PDB entry 4NAF | X-ray diffraction, 1.90 A resolution | chains A and B

# Chain A
Name: Heptaprenylglyceryl phosphate synthase
Organism: Geobacillus kaustophilus
Notes: EC 2.5.1.-
Reference sequence: Q5L3C1 (PCRB_GEOKA); numbering as in UniProt (aligned over 3-228)
Chain sequence (226 residues; numbered 3 to 228; the number before each row is that of its first residue):
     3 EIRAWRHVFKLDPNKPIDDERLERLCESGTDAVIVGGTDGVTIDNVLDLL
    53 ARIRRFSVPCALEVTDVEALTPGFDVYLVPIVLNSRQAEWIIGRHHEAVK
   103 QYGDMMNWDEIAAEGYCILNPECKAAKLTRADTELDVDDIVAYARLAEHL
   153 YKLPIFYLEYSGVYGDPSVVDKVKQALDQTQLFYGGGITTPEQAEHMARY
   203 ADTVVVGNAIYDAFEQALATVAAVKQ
Disordered / not traced: 40-42
Swiss-Prot annotation at these positions:
  - binding site (sn-glycerol 1-phosphate): Lys12, Tyr159 to Gly164, Gly189, Gly209, Asn210
  - binding site (Mg(2+)): Asp14, Thr40

# Chain B
Name: Heptaprenylglyceryl phosphate synthase
Organism: Geobacillus kaustophilus
Reference sequence: Q5L3C1 (PCRB_GEOKA); residue numbers follow UniProt; this construct covers 2-228
Chain sequence (227 residues; numbered 2 to 228; the number before each row is that of its first residue):
     2 EEIRAWRHVFKLDPNKPIDDERLERLCESGTDAVIVGGTDGVTIDNVLDL
    52 LARIRRFSVPCALEVTDVEALTPGFDVYLVPIVLNSRQAEWIIGRHHEAV
   102 KQYGDMMNWDEIAAEGYCILNPECKAAKLTRADTELDVDDIVAYARLAEH
   152 LYKLPIFYLEYSGVYGDPSVVEKVKQALDQTQLFYGGGITTPEQAEHMAR
   202 YADTVVVGNAIYDAFEQALATVAAVKQ
Disordered / not traced: 39-43
Swiss-Prot annotation at these positions:
  - binding site (sn-glycerol 1-phosphate): Lys12, Tyr159 to Gly164, Gly189, Gly209, Asn210
  - binding site (Mg(2+)): Asp14, Thr40

# How chain A and chain B interact
Contacting residue pairs - 59 pairs, chain A then chain B:
  Val81(A) - Leu152(B)  hydrophobic
  Ile83(A) - Leu152(B)  hydrophobic
  Ile83(A) - Tyr153(B)
  Leu85(A) - Ile94(B)
  Arg88(A) - Ala90(B)
  Ala90(A) - Arg88(B)
  Ala90(A) - Ile93(B)  hydrophobic
  Ile93(A) - Ala90(B)  hydrophobic
  Ile93(A) - Ile94(B)  hydrophobic
  Ile93(A) - Tyr153(B)  hydrogen bond (backbone-side chain)
  Ile94(A) - Leu85(B)
  Ile94(A) - Ile93(B)  hydrophobic
  Ile94(A) - Leu148(B)  hydrophobic
  His97(A) - Leu148(B)
  His97(A) - Leu152(B)
  His98(A) - Asp141(B)  hydrogen bond (side chain-backbone)
  His98(A) - Ala144(B)
  His98(A) - Tyr145(B)
  His98(A) - Leu148(B)
  Val101(A) - Ala144(B)
  Val101(A) - Arg147(B)
  Val101(A) - Leu148(B)  hydrophobic
  Lys102(A) - Asp138(B)  salt bridge
  Lys102(A) - Asp140(B)
  Lys102(A) - Asp141(B)  salt bridge
  Lys102(A) - Ala144(B)
  Gly105(A) - Arg147(B)
  Asp106(A) - Arg147(B)  salt bridge
  Trp110(A) - Arg147(B)
  Trp110(A) - His151(B)
  Ala115(A) - Leu152(B)
  Asp141(A) - His98(B)  hydrogen bond (backbone-side chain)
  Asp141(A) - Lys102(B)  salt bridge
  Ala144(A) - His98(B)
  Ala144(A) - Val101(B)
  Ala144(A) - Lys102(B)
  Tyr145(A) - Ile94(B)  hydrophobic
  Tyr145(A) - His98(B)
  Arg147(A) - Val101(B)
  Arg147(A) - Gly105(B)
  Arg147(A) - Asp106(B)  salt bridge
  Leu148(A) - Ile94(B)  hydrophobic
  Leu148(A) - His97(B)
  Leu148(A) - His98(B)
  Leu148(A) - Val101(B)  hydrophobic
  His151(A) - Trp110(B)
  Leu152(A) - Val81(B)  hydrophobic
  Leu152(A) - His97(B)
  Leu152(A) - Ala115(B)
  Leu152(A) - Leu155(B)
  Tyr153(A) - Ile83(B)  hydrophobic
  Tyr153(A) - Ile93(B)  hydrogen bond (side chain-backbone)
  Tyr153(A) - Ile94(B)
  Tyr153(A) - Tyr153(B)  hydrophobic
  Tyr153(A) - Lys154(B)  hydrogen bond (backbone-backbone)
  Tyr153(A) - Leu155(B)  hydrophobic
  Lys154(A) - Lys154(B)
  Leu155(A) - Leu152(B)
  Leu155(A) - Tyr153(B)  hydrophobic
Other interface residues (no listed pair), chain A (30 interface residues in all): Ser87, Ile113, Asp138, Asp140, Pro156
Other interface residues (no listed pair), chain B (29 interface residues in all): Ser87, Gln89

# In short
Chain A and chain B form an interface of 30 and 29 residues respectively; the contacts include 5 hydrogen
bonds and 5 salt bridges. Among the polar pairs are Lys102(A)-Asp138(B), Lys102(A)-Asp141(B) and
Asp106(A)-Arg147(B).
Here chain A is Heptaprenylglyceryl phosphate synthase and chain B is Heptaprenylglyceryl phosphate synthase,
both from Geobacillus kaustophilus. Entry 4NAF (PrcB from Geobacillus kaustophilus, apo structure) was
determined by X-ray diffraction together with 4MM1 and 4NAE from the same study.
